PDB entry 2AI3 | X-ray diffraction, 1.70 A resolution | chain A

== Chain A ==
Protein: Purine nucleoside phosphorylase
Source organism: Bos taurus
Notes: EC 2.4.2.1
UniProtKB: P55859 (PNPH_BOVIN); residue numbers follow UniProt; this construct covers 1-289
Sequence (289 residues; each row starts with the number of its first residue):
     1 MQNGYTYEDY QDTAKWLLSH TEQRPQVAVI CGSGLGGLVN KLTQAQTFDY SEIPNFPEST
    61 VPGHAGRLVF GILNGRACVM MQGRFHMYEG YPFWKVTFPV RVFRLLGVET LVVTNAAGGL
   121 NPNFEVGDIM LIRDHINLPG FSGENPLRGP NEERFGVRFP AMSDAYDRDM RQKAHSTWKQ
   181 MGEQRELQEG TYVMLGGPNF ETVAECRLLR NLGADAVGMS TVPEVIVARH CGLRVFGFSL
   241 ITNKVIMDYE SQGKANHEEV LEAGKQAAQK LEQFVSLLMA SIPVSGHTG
Disordered / not traced: 1-2, 60-65, 250-253, 285-289
Bound ions: Zn2+ near H20 (its only coordinating residue here)
Small-molecule neighbours: guanosine-2',3'-O-methylidenephosphonate (P2G; (2s,4r,6r,6as)-4-(2-amino-6-oxo-1,6-dihydropurin-9-yl)-6-(hydroxymethyl)-tetrahydrofuro[3,4-d][1,3]dioxol-2-ylphosphoni c acid): G32, S33, R84, H86, N115, A116, A117, G118, F159, Y192, L195, F200, E201, V217, G218, M219, S220, T242, N243, V245, H257, V260

== Summary ==
Ligands of chain A: guanosine-2',3'-O-methylidenephosphonate.
Chain A is Purine nucleoside phosphorylase (Bos taurus); the structure, Purine nucleoside phosphorylase from
calf spleen, was determined by X-ray diffraction, deposited together with 2AI1 and 2AI2.
